PDB entry 4TNW | X-ray diffraction, 3.20 A resolution | chains C and G of the 15 polymer chains in the assembly

# Chain C
Protein: Avermectin-sensitive glutamate-gated chloride channel GluCl alpha
Source organism: Caenorhabditis elegans
UniProt: G5EBR3 (G5EBR3_CAEEL); the construct has insertions or renumbered stretches relative to UniProt, so the offset changes along the chain: 1-302 = UniProt 62-363; 306-339 = UniProt 422-455
Chain sequence (347 residues; numbered 1 to 347; the number before each row is that of its first residue):
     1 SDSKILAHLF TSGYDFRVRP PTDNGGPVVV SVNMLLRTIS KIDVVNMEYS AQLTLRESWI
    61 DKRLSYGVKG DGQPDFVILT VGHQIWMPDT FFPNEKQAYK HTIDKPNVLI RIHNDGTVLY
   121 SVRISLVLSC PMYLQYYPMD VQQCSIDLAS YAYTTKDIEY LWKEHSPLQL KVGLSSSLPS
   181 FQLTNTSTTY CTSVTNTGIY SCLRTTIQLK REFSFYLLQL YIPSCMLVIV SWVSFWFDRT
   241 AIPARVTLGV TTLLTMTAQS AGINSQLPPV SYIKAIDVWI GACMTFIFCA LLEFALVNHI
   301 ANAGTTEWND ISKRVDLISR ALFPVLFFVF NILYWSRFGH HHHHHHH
Unresolved in the structure: 341-347
Construct notes: linker (303-305); expression tag (340-347)
Disulfides: Cys-130/Cys-144, Cys-191/Cys-202
Covalently attached groups: N-acetylglucosamine (NAG) linked to Asn-185
UniProt features mapped onto this chain:
  - binding site (L-glutamate): Arg-37, Arg-56, Ser-121, Ser-150
  - glycosylation: Asn-185 (N-linked (GlcNAc...) asparagine)
Reported in the primary citation:
  - post-translational modification sites: Asn-185

# Chain G
Protein: Mouse monoclonal Fab fragment, heavy chain
Source organism: Mus musculus
Notes: antibody fragment or engineered binder
Chain sequence (224 residues; numbered 1 to 224; the number before each row is that of its first residue):
     1 EVQLQQSGPE LVRPGASMKI SCKASGYSFT GYTMNWVKQS HGKNLEWIGL INPYNGGTSY
    61 NQKFKGKATL TVDKSSSTAY MELLSLTSED SAVYYCARDG DYYRYGRYFD YWGQGTTLTV
   121 SSAKTTPPSV YPLAPGSAAQ TNSMVTLGCL VKGYFPEPVT VTWNSGSLSS GVHTFPAVLQ
   181 SDLYTLSSSV TVPSSTWPSE TVTCNVAHPA SSTKVDKKIV PRDC
Unresolved in the structure: 223-224
Disulfides: Cys-22/Cys-96, Cys-149/Cys-204

# Chain C / chain G interface
Contacting residue pairs - 18 pairs, chain C then chain G:
  Thr-155(C) with Arg-107(G)
  Glu-159(C) with Arg-107(G), salt bridge
  Tyr-190(C) with Arg-104(G), hydrogen bond (backbone-side chain)
  Cys-191(C) with Arg-104(G)
  Thr-192(C) with Arg-104(G); Tyr-105(G), hydrogen bond (backbone-backbone); Arg-107(G)
  Ser-193(C) with Tyr-105(G)
  Val-194(C) with Thr-33(G); Leu-50(G), hydrophobic; Asn-52(G), hydrogen bond (backbone-side chain); Asn-55(G)
  Asn-196(C) with Asn-55(G), hydrogen bond (side chain-backbone); Gly-56(G); Gly-57(G)
  Ile-199(C) with Leu-50(G), hydrophobic; Ser-59(G); Tyr-105(G), hydrophobic
Interface residues without a listed pair, chain C (11 interface residues in all): Thr-195, Ser-201

# Overview
The interface between chain C and chain G involves 11 residues on one side and 10 on the other, with 4
hydrogen bonds and 1 salt bridge. Polar contacts include Glu-159(C)/Arg-107(G), Tyr-190(C)/Arg-104(G) and
Val-194(C)/Asn-52(G). N-acetylglucosamine is covalently linked to Asn-185(C). UniProt lists 4
L-glutamate-binding residues on chain C. The paper reports a modification site at Asn-185(C).
Chain C is Avermectin-sensitive glutamate-gated chloride channel GluCl alpha (Caenorhabditis elegans) and
chain G is Mouse monoclonal Fab fragment, heavy chain (Mus musculus); the structure, C. elegans
glutamate-gated chloride channel (GluCl) in complex with Fab and POPC in a lipid-modulated conformation, was
determined by X-ray diffraction, deposited together with 4TNV.
